8RIV - chains B and C of the 6 polymer chains in the assembly; structure by X-ray diffraction, 2.78 A resolution.

Chain B:
Molecule: Tubulin beta-2B chain
From: Bos taurus
UniProtKB: Q6B856 (TBB2B_BOVIN); the author numbering skips numbers that UniProt does not, so the offset changes along the chain: 1-42 = UniProt 1-42; 45-360 = UniProt 43-358; 369-455 = UniProt 359-445
Amino-acid sequence (445 residues; numbered 1 to 455; 10 numbers in that range are skipped by the numbering (no residue carries them; nothing is unmodelled there); the number before each row is that of its first residue):
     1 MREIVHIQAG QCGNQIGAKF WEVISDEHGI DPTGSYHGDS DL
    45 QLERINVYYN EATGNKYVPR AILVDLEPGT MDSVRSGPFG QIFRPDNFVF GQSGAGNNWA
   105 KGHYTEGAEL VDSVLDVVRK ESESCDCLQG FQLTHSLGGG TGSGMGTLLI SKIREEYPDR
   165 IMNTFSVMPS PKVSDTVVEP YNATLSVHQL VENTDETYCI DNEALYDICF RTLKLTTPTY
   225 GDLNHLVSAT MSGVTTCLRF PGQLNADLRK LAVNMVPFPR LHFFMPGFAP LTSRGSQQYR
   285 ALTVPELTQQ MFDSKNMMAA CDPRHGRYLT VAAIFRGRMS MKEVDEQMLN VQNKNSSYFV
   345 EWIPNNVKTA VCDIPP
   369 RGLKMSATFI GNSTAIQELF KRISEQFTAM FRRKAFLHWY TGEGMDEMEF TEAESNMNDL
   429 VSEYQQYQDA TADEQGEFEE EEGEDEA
Unresolved in the structure: 1, 278-281, 438-455
Bound ions: Mg2+: Q11 (together with GDP)
Small-molecule neighbours:
  - A1H01 ((4-fluoranyl-2-methyl-1H-indol-5-yl) 3,4,5-trimethoxybenzenesulfonate): G237, V238, C241, L242, L248, A250, D251, K254, L255, N258, M259, V315, A316, A317, I318, N349, N350, V351, K352, T353, A354, I378
  - GDP (guanosine-5'-diphosphate): A9, G10, Q11, C12, Q15, I16, A99, N101, S140, G142, G143, G144, T145, G146, V171, P173, V177, D179, E183, N206, L209, Y224, N228
Reported in the primary citation:
  - binding site for A1H01: C241, L242, L248, A250, D251, I318, A354, I378

Chain C:
Molecule: Tubulin alpha-1B chain
From: Bos taurus
UniProtKB: P81947 (TBA1B_BOVIN); residues 1-451 here = UniProt positions 1-451
Amino-acid sequence (451 residues; each row starts with the number of its first residue):
     1 MRECISIHVG QAGVQIGNAC WELYCLEHGI QPDGQMPSDK TIGGGDDSFN TFFSETGAGK
    61 HVPRAVFVDL EPTVIDEVRT GTYRQLFHPE QLITGKEDAA NNYARGHYTI GKEIIDLVLD
   121 RIRKLADQCT GLQGFLVFHS FGGGTGSGFT SLLMERLSVD YGKKSKLEFS IYPAPQVSTA
   181 VVEPYNSILT THTTLEHSDC AFMVDNEAIY DICRRNLDIE RPTYTNLNRL ISQIVSSITA
   241 SLRFDGALNV DLTEFQTNLV PYPRIHFPLA TYAPVISAEK AYHEQLSVAE ITNACFEPAN
   301 QMVKCDPRHG KYMACCLLYR GDVVPKDVNA AIATIKTKRS IQFVDWCPTG FKVGINYQPP
   361 TVVPGGDLAK VQRAVCMLSN TTAIAEAWAR LDHKFDLMYA KRAFVHWYVG EGMEEGEFSE
   421 AREDMAALEK DYEEVGVDSV EGEGEEEGEE Y
Unresolved in the structure: 441-451
Bound ions: Ca2+: D39, T41, G44, E55; Mg2+: E71 (together with GTP)
Small-molecule neighbours:
  - A1H01 ((4-fluoranyl-2-methyl-1H-indol-5-yl) 3,4,5-trimethoxybenzenesulfonate): T179, A180, V181
  - GTP (guanosine-5'-triphosphate): G10, Q11, A12, Q15, I16, D69, D98, A99, A100, N101, S140, G142, G143, G144, T145, G146, I171, P173, V177, S178, T179, E183, N206, Y224, L227, N228, I231

Interface between chain B and chain C:
Residue-residue contacts (38; chain B residue first):
  Q96(B) - M1(C)
  N101(B) - E254(C)
  D179(B) - E254(C)
  D179(B) - K352(C)  hydrogen bond (backbone-side chain)
  T180(B) - E254(C)
  T180(B) - N258(C)
  V181(B) - N258(C)  hydrogen bond (backbone-side chain)
  V181(B) - P348(C)
  T221(B) - K326(C)
  T221(B) - N329(C)
  A397(B) - W346(C)
  M398(B) - W346(C)
  R400(B) - D345(C)  salt bridge
  R400(B) - S439(C)  hydrogen bond
  R401(B) - Y262(C)  hydrogen bond (backbone-side chain)
  R401(B) - D345(C)  salt bridge
  R401(B) - W346(C)
  R401(B) - E434(C)  hydrogen bond (side chain-backbone)
  R401(B) - V435(C)
  R401(B) - V437(C)  hydrogen bond (side chain-backbone)
  R401(B) - D438(C)
  R401(B) - S439(C)  hydrogen bond
  K402(B) - Y262(C)
  A403(B) - P261(C)
  A403(B) - Y262(C)
  A403(B) - W346(C)  hydrophobic
  F404(B) - T257(C)
  F404(B) - N258(C)
  F404(B) - V260(C)
  F404(B) - P261(C)  hydrogen bond (backbone-backbone)
  F404(B) - W346(C)  hydrophobic
  H406(B) - V260(C)  hydrogen bond (side chain-backbone)
  H406(B) - P261(C)
  H406(B) - Y262(C)
  H406(B) - P263(C)
  W407(B) - Q256(C)
  W407(B) - T257(C)  hydrogen bond (side chain-backbone)
  W407(B) - V260(C)  hydrogen bond (side chain-backbone)
Interface residues without a listed pair, chain B (18 interface residues in all): S97, G100, V182
Interface residues without a listed pair, chain C (22 interface residues in all): R2, P325

Summary:
Chain B and chain C form an interface of 18 and 22 residues respectively; the contacts include 11 hydrogen
bonds and 2 salt bridges. Polar pairs include R400(B)-D345(C), R401(B)-D345(C) and D179(B)-K352(C). Ligands of
chain B: GDP and compound A1H01. From the paper: a binding site for A1H01 at C241(B), L242(B) and L248(B)
among others.
Chain B is Tubulin beta-2B chain and chain C is Tubulin alpha-1B chain, both from Bos taurus; the structure,
T2R-TTL-1-K08 complex, was determined by X-ray diffraction (same publication as 8RIW).
